1E6Y - chains A and D of the 6 polymer chains in the assembly; structure by X-ray diffraction, 1.60 A resolution.

== Chain A ==
Molecule: Methyl-coenzyme M reductase subunit alpha
Source organism: Methanosarcina barkeri
Notes: EC 2.8.4.1
UniProtKB: P07962 (MCRA_METBA); residues 1002-1570 here correspond to UniProt positions 1-569 (UniProt number = residue number - 1001)
Amino-acid sequence (569 residues; each row starts with the number of its first residue):
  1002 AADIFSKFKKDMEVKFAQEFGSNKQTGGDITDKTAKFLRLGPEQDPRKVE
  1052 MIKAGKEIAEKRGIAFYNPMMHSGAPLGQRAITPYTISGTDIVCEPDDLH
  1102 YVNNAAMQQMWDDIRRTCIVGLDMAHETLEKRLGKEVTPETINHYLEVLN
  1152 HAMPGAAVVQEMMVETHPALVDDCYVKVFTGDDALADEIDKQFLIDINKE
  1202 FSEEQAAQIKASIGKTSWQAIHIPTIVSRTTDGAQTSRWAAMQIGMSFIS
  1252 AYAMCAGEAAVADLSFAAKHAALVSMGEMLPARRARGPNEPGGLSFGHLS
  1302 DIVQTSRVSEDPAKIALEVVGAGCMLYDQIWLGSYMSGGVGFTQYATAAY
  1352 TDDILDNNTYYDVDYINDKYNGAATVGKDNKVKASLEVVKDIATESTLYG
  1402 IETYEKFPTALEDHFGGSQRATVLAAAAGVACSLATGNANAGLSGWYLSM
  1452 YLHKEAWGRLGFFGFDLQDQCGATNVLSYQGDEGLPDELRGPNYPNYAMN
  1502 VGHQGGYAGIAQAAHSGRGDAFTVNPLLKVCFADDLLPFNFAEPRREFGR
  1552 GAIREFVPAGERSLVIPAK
Not modelled in the structure: 1570
Modified / non-standard residues: H1271 (n1-methylated histidine; MHS); R1285 (5-methyl-arginine; AGM); G1465 (thioglycin; GL3); C1472 (s-methylcysteine; SMC)
UniProt features mapped onto this chain:
  - binding site (coenzyme B): R1285
Ion coordination: factor 430 Ni: Q1161 (together with 1-thioethanesulfonic acid)
Ligand contacts:
  - 1-thioethanesulfonic acid (COM): Y1346, F1463, F1464, G1465
  - factor 430 (F43), molecule 1: A1157, A1158, V1159, V1160, Q1161, M1164, V1165, M1243, Q1244, M1247, I1250, A1257, G1258
  - factor 430 (F43), molecule 2: G1339, G1340, V1341, G1342, F1343, T1344, Q1345, Y1346, F1416, G1417, G1418, Q1420, G1462, F1463
  - Coenzyme B (TP7), molecule 1: R1239, K1270, H1271
  - Coenzyme B (TP7), molecule 2: R1284, R1285, L1333, M1337, S1338, F1343, F1463, A1499, M1500, N1501, V1502

== Chain D ==
Molecule: Methyl-coenzyme M reductase subunit alpha
Source organism: Methanosarcina barkeri
Notes: EC 2.8.4.1
UniProtKB: P07962 (MCRA_METBA); residues 4002-4570 here correspond to UniProt positions 1-569 (UniProt number = residue number - 4001)
Amino-acid sequence (569 residues; each row starts with the number of its first residue):
  4002 AADIFSKFKKDMEVKFAQEFGSNKQTGGDITDKTAKFLRLGPEQDPRKVE
  4052 MIKAGKEIAEKRGIAFYNPMMHSGAPLGQRAITPYTISGTDIVCEPDDLH
  4102 YVNNAAMQQMWDDIRRTCIVGLDMAHETLEKRLGKEVTPETINHYLEVLN
  4152 HAMPGAAVVQEMMVETHPALVDDCYVKVFTGDDALADEIDKQFLIDINKE
  4202 FSEEQAAQIKASIGKTSWQAIHIPTIVSRTTDGAQTSRWAAMQIGMSFIS
  4252 AYAMCAGEAAVADLSFAAKHAALVSMGEMLPARRARGPNEPGGLSFGHLS
  4302 DIVQTSRVSEDPAKIALEVVGAGCMLYDQIWLGSYMSGGVGFTQYATAAY
  4352 TDDILDNNTYYDVDYINDKYNGAATVGKDNKVKASLEVVKDIATESTLYG
  4402 IETYEKFPTALEDHFGGSQRATVLAAAAGVACSLATGNANAGLSGWYLSM
  4452 YLHKEAWGRLGFFGFDLQDQCGATNVLSYQGDEGLPDELRGPNYPNYAMN
  4502 VGHQGGYAGIAQAAHSGRGDAFTVNPLLKVCFADDLLPFNFAEPRREFGR
  4552 GAIREFVPAGERSLVIPAK
Not modelled in the structure: 4570
Modified / non-standard residues: H4271 (n1-methylated histidine; MHS); R4285 (5-methyl-arginine; AGM); G4465 (thioglycin; GL3); C4472 (s-methylcysteine; SMC)
UniProt features mapped onto this chain:
  - binding site (coenzyme B): R4285
Ion coordination: factor 430 Ni: Q4161 (together with 1-thioethanesulfonic acid)
Ligand contacts:
  - 1-thioethanesulfonic acid (COM): Y4346, F4463, F4464, G4465
  - factor 430 (F43), molecule 1: A4157, A4158, V4159, V4160, Q4161, M4164, V4165, M4243, Q4244, M4247, I4250, A4257, G4258
  - factor 430 (F43), molecule 2: G4339, G4340, V4341, G4342, F4343, T4344, Q4345, Y4346, F4416, G4417, Q4420, G4462, F4463
  - Coenzyme B (TP7), molecule 1: R4239, K4270, H4271
  - Coenzyme B (TP7), molecule 2: R4284, R4285, L4333, M4337, S4338, F4343, F4463, A4499, M4500, N4501, V4502

== Chain A / chain D interface ==
Pairs across the interface (260; chain A residue first):
  K1049(A) - M4164(D)  hydrogen bond (side chain-backbone)
  K1049(A) - E4166(D)  salt bridge
  E1051(A) - H4168(D)  salt bridge
  M1052(A) - E4166(D)
  M1052(A) - T4167(D)
  M1052(A) - H4168(D)
  M1052(A) - P4169(D)
  G1056(A) - P4169(D)
  I1059(A) - P4169(D)
  I1059(A) - A4170(D)  hydrophobic
  I1059(A) - D4173(D)
  R1063(A) - D4173(D)  hydrogen bond (side chain-backbone)
  R1063(A) - C4175(D)  hydrogen bond (side chain-backbone)
  R1063(A) - Y4176(D)
  R1063(A) - L4537(D)
  G1064(A) - Q4193(D)
  I1065(A) - N4151(D)
  I1065(A) - V4177(D)
  I1065(A) - K4178(D)
  I1065(A) - Q4193(D)
  I1065(A) - F4194(D)  hydrophobic
  I1065(A) - L4537(D)  hydrophobic
  A1066(A) - N4151(D)
  A1066(A) - Q4193(D)  hydrogen bond (backbone-side chain)
  F1067(A) - N4151(D)
  F1067(A) - H4152(D)
  F1067(A) - P4155(D)  hydrophobic
  F1067(A) - P4169(D)
  F1067(A) - V4172(D)
  F1067(A) - D4173(D)
  Y1068(A) - H4152(D)
  Y1068(A) - A4157(D)  hydrophobic
  Y1068(A) - E4166(D)  hydrogen bond
  Y1068(A) - P4169(D)  hydrophobic
  N1069(A) - H4152(D)  hydrogen bond (backbone-side chain)
  P1070(A) - H4152(D)
  M1072(A) - H4145(D)
  M1072(A) - E4148(D)
  M1072(A) - V4149(D)  hydrophobic
  M1072(A) - H4152(D)
  H1073(A) - A4158(D)
  H1073(A) - V4159(D)  hydrogen bond (side chain-backbone)
  H1073(A) - V4160(D)  hydrogen bond (side chain-backbone)
  H1073(A) - Q4161(D)  hydrogen bond (side chain-backbone)
  S1074(A) - V4159(D)  hydrogen bond (backbone-backbone)
  S1074(A) - S4251(D)  hydrogen bond
  L1078(A) - Q4161(D)
  L1078(A) - E4162(D)
  L1078(A) - M4163(D)
  L1078(A) - M4164(D)
  L1078(A) - E4166(D)
  G1079(A) - E4162(D)  hydrogen bond (backbone-side chain)
  Q1080(A) - E4162(D)  hydrogen bond (backbone-side chain)
  R1081(A) - E4162(D)  hydrogen bond (backbone-side chain)
  R1081(A) - M4163(D)
  A1082(A) - M4163(D)
  P1097(A) - V4165(D)
  D1098(A) - V4165(D)
  D1098(A) - E4166(D)  hydrogen bond (side chain-backbone)
  H1101(A) - T4167(D)
  Y1102(A) - V4228(D)
  Y1102(A) - T4231(D)
  V1103(A) - T4167(D)
  V1103(A) - L4171(D)
  V1103(A) - I4227(D)
  V1103(A) - V4228(D)  hydrophobic
  N1104(A) - E4166(D)  hydrogen bond (side chain-backbone)
  N1104(A) - T4167(D)
  N1104(A) - H4168(D)  hydrogen bond (side chain-backbone)
  N1104(A) - L4171(D)
  N1104(A) - V4566(D)
  Q1109(A) - I4227(D)
  Q1109(A) - T4231(D)  hydrogen bond
  Q1109(A) - R4563(D)  hydrogen bond
  W1112(A) - T4231(D)  hydrogen bond (side chain-backbone)
  R1116(A) - R4230(D)  hydrogen bond (side chain-backbone)
  R1116(A) - T4231(D)  hydrogen bond (side chain-backbone)
  R1116(A) - T4232(D)  hydrogen bond (side chain-backbone)
  E1148(A) - M4072(D)
  V1149(A) - M4072(D)  hydrophobic
  N1151(A) - I4065(D)
  N1151(A) - A4066(D)
  N1151(A) - F4067(D)
  H1152(A) - F4067(D)
  H1152(A) - Y4068(D)
  H1152(A) - N4069(D)  hydrogen bond (side chain-backbone)
  H1152(A) - P4070(D)
  H1152(A) - M4072(D)
  P1155(A) - F4067(D)  hydrophobic
  G1156(A) - G4340(D)
  G1156(A) - V4341(D)
  A1157(A) - Y4068(D)  hydrophobic
  A1157(A) - V4341(D)
  A1158(A) - H4073(D)
  A1158(A) - V4341(D)
  V1159(A) - M4072(D)
  V1159(A) - H4073(D)  hydrogen bond (backbone-side chain)
  V1159(A) - S4074(D)  hydrogen bond (backbone-backbone)
  V1160(A) - H4073(D)  hydrogen bond (backbone-side chain)
  Q1161(A) - H4073(D)  hydrogen bond (backbone-side chain)
  Q1161(A) - L4078(D)
  E1162(A) - L4078(D)
  E1162(A) - G4079(D)  hydrogen bond (side chain-backbone)
  E1162(A) - Q4080(D)  hydrogen bond (side chain-backbone)
  E1162(A) - R4081(D)  hydrogen bond (side chain-backbone)
  M1163(A) - L4078(D)
  M1163(A) - R4081(D)
  M1163(A) - A4082(D)
  M1163(A) - Q4345(D)  hydrogen bond (backbone-side chain)
  M1164(A) - K4049(D)  hydrogen bond (backbone-side chain)
  M1164(A) - L4078(D)
  V1165(A) - P4097(D)
  V1165(A) - D4098(D)
  V1165(A) - V4341(D)
  V1165(A) - T4344(D)
  V1165(A) - Q4345(D)
  E1166(A) - K4049(D)  salt bridge
  E1166(A) - M4052(D)
  E1166(A) - Y4068(D)  hydrogen bond
  E1166(A) - L4078(D)
  E1166(A) - D4098(D)  hydrogen bond (backbone-side chain)
  E1166(A) - N4104(D)  hydrogen bond (backbone-side chain)
  T1167(A) - M4052(D)
  T1167(A) - H4101(D)
  T1167(A) - V4103(D)
  T1167(A) - N4104(D)
  H1168(A) - E4051(D)  salt bridge
  H1168(A) - M4052(D)
  H1168(A) - N4104(D)  hydrogen bond (backbone-side chain)
  P1169(A) - M4052(D)
  P1169(A) - G4056(D)
  P1169(A) - I4059(D)
  P1169(A) - F4067(D)
  P1169(A) - Y4068(D)  hydrophobic
  A1170(A) - I4059(D)  hydrophobic
  L1171(A) - V4103(D)
  L1171(A) - N4104(D)
  V1172(A) - F4067(D)
  D1173(A) - I4059(D)
  D1173(A) - R4063(D)  hydrogen bond (backbone-side chain)
  D1173(A) - F4067(D)
  C1175(A) - R4063(D)  hydrogen bond (backbone-side chain)
  Y1176(A) - R4063(D)
  V1177(A) - I4065(D)
  K1178(A) - I4065(D)
  Q1193(A) - G4064(D)
  Q1193(A) - I4065(D)
  Q1193(A) - A4066(D)  hydrogen bond (side chain-backbone)
  F1194(A) - I4065(D)  hydrophobic
  I1227(A) - V4103(D)
  I1227(A) - Q4109(D)
  I1227(A) - R4230(D)
  V1228(A) - Y4102(D)
  V1228(A) - V4103(D)  hydrophobic
  V1228(A) - S4335(D)
  R1230(A) - R4116(D)  hydrogen bond (backbone-side chain)
  R1230(A) - I4227(D)
  R1230(A) - R4230(D)
  R1230(A) - T4231(D)  hydrogen bond
  R1230(A) - R4563(D)
  T1231(A) - Y4102(D)
  T1231(A) - Q4109(D)  hydrogen bond
  T1231(A) - W4112(D)  hydrogen bond (backbone-side chain)
  T1231(A) - R4116(D)  hydrogen bond (backbone-side chain)
  T1231(A) - R4230(D)  hydrogen bond
  T1231(A) - Y4336(D)
  T1232(A) - R4116(D)  hydrogen bond (backbone-side chain)
  T1232(A) - S4335(D)
  T1232(A) - Y4336(D)
  D1233(A) - R4287(D)  salt bridge
  D1233(A) - Y4336(D)
  A1235(A) - R4287(D)
  Q1236(A) - R4287(D)
  Q1236(A) - S4335(D)  hydrogen bond (side chain-backbone)
  Q1236(A) - Y4336(D)  hydrogen bond (side chain-backbone)
  Q1236(A) - S4338(D)  hydrogen bond (side chain-backbone)
  R1239(A) - R4284(D)  hydrogen bond (side chain-backbone)
  R1239(A) - R4285(D)
  R1239(A) - R4287(D)
  R1239(A) - Y4336(D)
  R1239(A) - M4337(D)
  R1239(A) - S4338(D)
  W1240(A) - S4335(D)
  W1240(A) - S4338(D)  hydrogen bond (backbone-backbone)
  W1240(A) - G4339(D)
  W1240(A) - G4340(D)
  M1243(A) - S4338(D)
  M1243(A) - G4339(D)
  Q1244(A) - G4340(D)
  Q1244(A) - V4341(D)
  S1251(A) - S4074(D)  hydrogen bond
  M1280(A) - A4283(D)  hydrophobic
  M1280(A) - A4286(D)  hydrophobic
  A1283(A) - M4280(D)  hydrophobic
  R1284(A) - R4239(D)  hydrogen bond (backbone-side chain)
  R1285(A) - R4239(D)
  A1286(A) - M4280(D)  hydrophobic
  A1286(A) - G4288(D)  hydrogen bond (backbone-backbone)
  R1287(A) - D4233(D)  salt bridge
  R1287(A) - A4235(D)
  R1287(A) - Q4236(D)
  R1287(A) - R4239(D)
  G1288(A) - A4286(D)  hydrogen bond (backbone-backbone)
  S1335(A) - V4228(D)
  S1335(A) - T4232(D)
  S1335(A) - Q4236(D)  hydrogen bond
  S1335(A) - W4240(D)
  Y1336(A) - T4231(D)
  Y1336(A) - T4232(D)
  Y1336(A) - D4233(D)
  Y1336(A) - Q4236(D)  hydrogen bond (backbone-side chain)
  Y1336(A) - R4239(D)
  M1337(A) - R4239(D)
  S1338(A) - Q4236(D)  hydrogen bond (backbone-side chain)
  S1338(A) - R4239(D)
  S1338(A) - W4240(D)  hydrogen bond (backbone-backbone)
  S1338(A) - M4243(D)
  G1339(A) - W4240(D)
  G1339(A) - M4243(D)
  G1340(A) - G4156(D)
  G1340(A) - W4240(D)
  G1340(A) - Q4244(D)
  V1341(A) - G4156(D)
  V1341(A) - A4157(D)
  V1341(A) - A4158(D)
  V1341(A) - V4165(D)
  V1341(A) - Q4244(D)
  T1344(A) - V4165(D)
  Q1345(A) - M4163(D)  hydrogen bond (side chain-backbone)
  Q1345(A) - V4165(D)
  L1537(A) - R4063(D)
  L1537(A) - I4065(D)  hydrophobic
  R1555(A) - L4565(D)
  R1555(A) - V4566(D)
  R1555(A) - P4568(D)
  E1556(A) - P4568(D)
  F1557(A) - P4568(D)
  V1558(A) - P4568(D)  hydrophobic
  P1559(A) - R4563(D)
  P1559(A) - I4567(D)
  A1560(A) - R4563(D)  hydrogen bond (backbone-side chain)
  E1562(A) - E4562(D)
  E1562(A) - R4563(D)  salt bridge
  E1562(A) - S4564(D)
  E1562(A) - I4567(D)
  R1563(A) - Q4109(D)  hydrogen bond
  R1563(A) - R4230(D)
  R1563(A) - P4559(D)
  R1563(A) - A4560(D)  hydrogen bond (side chain-backbone)
  R1563(A) - E4562(D)  salt bridge
  S1564(A) - E4562(D)
  L1565(A) - R4555(D)
  V1566(A) - N4104(D)
  V1566(A) - R4555(D)
  I1567(A) - P4559(D)
  I1567(A) - E4562(D)
  P1568(A) - R4555(D)
  P1568(A) - E4556(D)
  P1568(A) - F4557(D)
  P1568(A) - V4558(D)  hydrophobic
Other interface residues (no listed pair), chain A (111 interface residues in all): R1048, A1055, I1083, A1106, D1113, H1145, S1229, I1331, F1416
Other interface residues (no listed pair), chain D (110 interface residues in all): R4048, A4055, I4083, A4106, D4113, I4331, F4416

== Overview ==
Chain A and chain D form an interface of 111 and 110 residues respectively; the contacts include 64 hydrogen
bonds and 8 salt bridges. Among the polar pairs are K1049(A)-E4166(D), E1051(A)-H4168(D) and
E1166(A)-K4049(D).
Both chains are Methyl-coenzyme M reductase subunit alpha (Methanosarcina barkeri). Entry 1E6Y
(Methyl-coenzyme M reductase from Methanosarcina barkeri) was determined by X-ray diffraction, deposited
together with 1E6V.
